PDB entry 3UK3 | X-ray diffraction, 2.10 A resolution | chains B and C of the 4 polymer chains in the assembly

Chain B:
Molecule: 20-nt DNA strand
Sequence (20 nucleotides; row label = number of the first residue in the row):
     1 AATGCAGAATCGATTCTGCA
Ion coordination: Zn2+ site 1 near DG12 (its only coordinating residue here); Zn2+ site 2 near DT17 (its only coordinating residue here)

Chain C:
Name: Zinc finger protein 217
From: Homo sapiens
Notes: fragment: Zinc fingers 6 and 7
Reference sequence: O75362 (ZN217_HUMAN); residue numbers follow UniProt; this construct covers 469-523
Sequence (57 residues; each row starts with the number of its first residue):
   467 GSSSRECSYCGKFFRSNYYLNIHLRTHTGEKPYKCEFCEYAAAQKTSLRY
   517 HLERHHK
Disordered / not traced: 467-470, 523
Sequence notes: expression tag (467-468)
Ion coordination: Zn2+ site 1: Cys473, Cys476, His489, His493; Zn2+ site 2: Cys501, Cys504, His517, His522; Zn2+ site 3 near His521 (its only coordinating residue here)

Chain B / chain C interface:
Contacting residue pairs (10; chain B residue first):
  DT3(B) with Ser482(C), base contact; Tyr484(C), sugar contact
  DG4(B) with Arg481(C), hydrogen bond to the base; Tyr484(C), base contact
  DC5(B) with Lys511(C), salt bridge to the phosphate
  DA6(B) with Thr512(C), base contact; Arg515(C), base contact
  DG7(B) with Thr512(C), hydrogen bond to the base; Arg515(C), base contact
  DA8(B) with Thr512(C), base contact

Summary:
The chain B/chain C interface involves 6 residues from each chain; the contacts include 2 hydrogen bonds and 1
salt bridge. Polar pairs include DG4(B)-Arg481(C), DG7(B)-Thr512(C) and DC5(B)-Lys511(C). The Zn2+ site 1 is
built by Cys473(C), Cys476(C), His489(C) and His493(C).
Here chain B is a 20-nt DNA strand and chain C is Zinc finger protein 217 (Homo sapiens). Entry 3UK3 (Crystal
structure of ZNF217 bound to DNA) was determined by X-ray diffraction.
